PDB entry 9JGH | electron microscopy, 3.70 A resolution | chains A and B of the 15 polymer chains in the assembly

Chain A (and B):
Molecule: tube tail protein
From: Bacillus subtilis
Notes: chain B of this document is another copy of the same molecule, construct and numbering; everything in this record applies to it too
UniProtKB: A0A162TY69 (A0A162TY69_BACIU); residue numbers follow UniProt; this construct covers 1-264
Chain sequence (270 residues; each row starts with the number of its first residue):
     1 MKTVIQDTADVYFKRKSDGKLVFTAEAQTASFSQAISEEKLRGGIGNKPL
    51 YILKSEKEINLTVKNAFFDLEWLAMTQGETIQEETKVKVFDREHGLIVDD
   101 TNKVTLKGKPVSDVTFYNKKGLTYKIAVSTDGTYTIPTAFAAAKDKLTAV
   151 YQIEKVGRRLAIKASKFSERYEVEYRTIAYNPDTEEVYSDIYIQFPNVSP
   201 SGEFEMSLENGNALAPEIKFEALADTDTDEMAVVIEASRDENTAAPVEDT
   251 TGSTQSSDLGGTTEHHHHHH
Unresolved in the structure: 17-21, 78-154, 180-188, 238-270 (chain B: 1-8, 92-152, 179-189, 238-270)
Differences from the reference sequence: expression tag (265-270)

How chain A and chain B interact:
Pairs across the interface (47; chain A residue first):
  Lys54(A) with Asn47(B), hydrogen bond (backbone-side chain)
  Ser55(A) with Asn47(B)
  Glu56(A) with Lys40(B), salt bridge; Arg42(B), salt bridge; Asn47(B), hydrogen bond (backbone-side chain); Lys48(B); Pro49(B)
  Arg158(A) with Ile191(B); Val234(B), hydrogen bond (side chain-backbone); Ile235(B); Glu236(B), salt bridge
  Arg159(A) with Ile235(B)
  Leu160(A) with Val234(B)
  Ala161(A) with Val233(B), hydrophobic
  Ile162(A) with Glu230(B); Met231(B); Ala232(B)
  Lys163(A) with Lys57(B), hydrogen bond (backbone-side chain); Thr228(B), hydrogen bond (side chain-backbone); Asp229(B), hydrogen bond (side chain-backbone); Glu230(B), salt bridge; Met231(B)
  Phe167(A) with Lys54(B)
  Ser201(A) with Ile52(B)
  Gly202(A) with Ile36(B)
  Glu203(A) with Gln34(B), hydrogen bond; Ala35(B); Ile36(B), hydrogen bond (side chain-backbone)
  Phe204(A) with Gln34(B), hydrogen bond (backbone-side chain)
  Met206(A) with Ser31(B), hydrogen bond (backbone-side chain); Phe32(B), hydrophobic; Ser33(B), hydrogen bond (side chain-backbone); Gln34(B)
  Ser207(A) with Ala30(B); Ser31(B), hydrogen bond
  Leu208(A) with Ala9(B), hydrophobic; Thr29(B); Ala30(B), hydrogen bond (backbone-backbone); Thr177(B)
  Glu209(A) with Gln28(B); Thr29(B)
  Asn210(A) with Glu26(B), hydrogen bond; Ala27(B); Gln28(B), hydrogen bond (backbone-backbone)
  Leu223(A) with Pro49(B); Leu50(B), hydrophobic; Tyr51(B)
Other interface residues (no listed pair), chain A (25 interface residues in all): Leu70, Lys155, Val156, Ala164, Glu205
Other interface residues (no listed pair), chain B (36 interface residues in all): Leu41, Tyr175, Ala237

Summary:
Chain A and chain B form an interface of 25 and 36 residues respectively; the contacts include 15 hydrogen
bonds and 4 salt bridges. Polar contacts include Glu56(A)-Lys40(B), Glu56(A)-Arg42(B) and Arg158(A)-Glu236(B).
Chain A and chain B are both tube tail protein (Bacillus subtilis); the structure, cryo-EM structure of the
TTP polymer at the tube's end, was determined by electron microscopy together with 9JGI from the same study.
